Entry 8QV3 (electron microscopy, 8.20 A resolution (very low resolution: no residue pairs are listed; an interface is given only as per-side residue counts)); this record covers chains Sc and Sd of the 12 polymer chains in the assembly.

# Chain Sc (and Sd)
Molecule: Spindle pole body component 110
Organism: Saccharomyces cerevisiae
Notes: chain Sd of this document is another copy of the same molecule, construct and numbering; everything in this record applies to it too
UniProtKB: A0A8H8UNQ3 (A0A8H8UNQ3_YEASX); residues 1-944 here = UniProt positions 1-944
Sequence (944 residues; each row starts with the number of its first residue):
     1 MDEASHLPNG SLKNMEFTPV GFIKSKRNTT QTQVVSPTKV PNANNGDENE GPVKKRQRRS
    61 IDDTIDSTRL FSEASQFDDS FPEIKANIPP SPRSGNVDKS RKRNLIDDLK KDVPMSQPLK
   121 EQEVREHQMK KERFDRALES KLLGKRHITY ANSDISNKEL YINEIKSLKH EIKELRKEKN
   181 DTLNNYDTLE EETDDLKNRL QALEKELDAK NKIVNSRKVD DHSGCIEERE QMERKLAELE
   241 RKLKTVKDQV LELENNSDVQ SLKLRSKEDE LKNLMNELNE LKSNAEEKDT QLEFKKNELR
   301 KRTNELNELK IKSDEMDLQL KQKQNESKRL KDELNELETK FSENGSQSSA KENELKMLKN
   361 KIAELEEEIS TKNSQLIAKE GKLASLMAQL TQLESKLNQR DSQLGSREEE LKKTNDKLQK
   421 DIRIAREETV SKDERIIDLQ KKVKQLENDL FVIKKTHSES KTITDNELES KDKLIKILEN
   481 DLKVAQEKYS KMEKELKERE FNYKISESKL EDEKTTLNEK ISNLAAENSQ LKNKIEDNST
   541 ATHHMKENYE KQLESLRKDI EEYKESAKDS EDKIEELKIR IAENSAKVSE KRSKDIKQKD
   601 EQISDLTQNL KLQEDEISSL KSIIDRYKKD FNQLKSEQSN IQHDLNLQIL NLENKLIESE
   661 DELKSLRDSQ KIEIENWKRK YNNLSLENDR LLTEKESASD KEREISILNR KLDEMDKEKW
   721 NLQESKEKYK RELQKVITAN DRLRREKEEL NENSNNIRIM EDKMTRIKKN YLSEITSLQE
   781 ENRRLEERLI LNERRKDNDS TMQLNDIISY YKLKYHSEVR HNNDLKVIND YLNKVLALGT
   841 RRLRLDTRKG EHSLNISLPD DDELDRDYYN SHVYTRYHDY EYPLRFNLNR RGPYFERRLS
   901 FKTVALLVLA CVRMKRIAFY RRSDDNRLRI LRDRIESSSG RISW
Disordered / not traced: 1-163, 206-944 (chain Sd: 1-111, 207-944)

# Interface between chain Sc and chain Sd
At this resolution (8 A) residue pairs are not listed: 20 residues of chain Sc and 18 of chain Sd lie at the interface.

# Summary
The interface between chain Sc and chain Sd involves 20 residues on one side and 18 on the other.
Both chains are Spindle pole body component 110 (Saccharomyces cerevisiae). Entry 8QV3 (Structure of the
y-Tubulin Small Complex (yTuSC) as part of the native y-Tubulin Ring Complex (yTuRC) ...) was determined by
electron microscopy together with 8QV0, 8QV2 and 8QRY from the same study.
